Entry 4OLU (X-ray diffraction, 2.20 A resolution); this record covers chains H and L of the 3 polymer chains in the assembly.

# Chain H
Name: Antigen binding fragment of heavy chain: Antibody VRC01
Organism: Homo sapiens
Notes: antibody fragment or engineered binder
Chain sequence (228 residues; row label = number of the first residue in the row; a row labelled like 82A-82C holds insertion residues (82A, then the next letters in order)):
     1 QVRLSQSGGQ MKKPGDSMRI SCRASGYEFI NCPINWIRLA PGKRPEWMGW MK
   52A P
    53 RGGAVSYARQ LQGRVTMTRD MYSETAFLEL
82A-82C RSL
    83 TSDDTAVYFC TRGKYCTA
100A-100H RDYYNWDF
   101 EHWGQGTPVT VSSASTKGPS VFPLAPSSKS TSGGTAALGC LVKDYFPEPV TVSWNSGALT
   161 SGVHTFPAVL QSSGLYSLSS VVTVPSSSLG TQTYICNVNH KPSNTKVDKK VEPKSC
Disulfide bonds: Cys22-Cys92, Cys32-Cys98, Cys140-Cys196
What the authors report for this chain:
  - mutagenesis - G54H, G54W: increased binding to Envelope glycoprotein gp160

# Chain L
Name: Antigen binding fragment of light chain: Antibody VRC01
Organism: Homo sapiens
Notes: antibody fragment or engineered binder
Chain sequence (210 residues; each row starts with the number of its first residue; note: 6 numbers in that range are skipped by the numbering (no residue carries them; nothing is unmodelled there)):
     1 EIVLTQSPGT LSLSPGETAI ISCRTSQYGS
    33 LAWYQQRPGQ APRLVIYSGS TRAAGIPDRF SGSRWGPDYT LTISNLESGD FGVYYCQQY
    96 EFFGQGTKVQ VDIKRTVAAP SVFIFPPSDE QLKSGTASVV CLLNNFYPRE AKVQWKVDNA
   156 LQSGNSQESV TEQDSKDSTY SLSSTLTLSK ADYEKHKVYA CEVTHQGLSS PVTKSFNRGE
   216 C
Unresolved in the structure: 1-2
Disulfide bonds: Cys23-Cys88, Cys136-Cys196
Ligand contacts: N-acetylglucosamine (NAG; 2-acetamido-2-deoxy-beta-D-glucopyranose): Gly29, Ser30, Tyr91

# Chain H / chain L interface
Inter-chain disulfides: Cys216(H)-Cys216(L)
Residue-residue contacts (60; chain H residue first):
  Leu39(H) with Gln38(L); Pro44(L), hydrophobic; Tyr87(L)
  Arg44(H) with Leu4(L), hydrogen bond (side chain-backbone); Phe98(L), hydrogen bond (side chain-backbone); Gly99(L); Gln100(L), hydrogen bond
  Pro45(H) with Tyr87(L), hydrophobic; Phe98(L); Gly99(L)
  Trp47(H) with Glu96(L)
  Phe91(H) with Ala43(L), hydrophobic; Pro44(L)
  Lys96(H) with Tyr49(L)
  Tyr100D(H) with Ser30(L); Tyr91(L)
  Trp100F(H) with Tyr36(L), hydrogen bond (backbone-side chain); Gln89(L), hydrogen bond (backbone-side chain); Tyr91(L); Glu96(L)
  Asp100G(H) with Tyr36(L); Tyr49(L)
  Phe100H(H) with Tyr36(L), hydrogen bond (backbone-side chain); Leu46(L); Gln89(L)
  Glu101(H) with Leu46(L)
  Trp103(H) with Pro44(L)
  Gly104(H) with Ala43(L)
  Val121(H) with Glu125(L)
  Phe122(H) with Gln126(L)
  Pro123(H) with Ser123(L); Glu125(L)
  Leu124(H) with Phe120(L); Val135(L), hydrophobic
  Ala125(H) with Phe120(L)
  Ser128(H) with Cys216(L), hydrogen bond (side chain-backbone)
  Ala137(H) with Phe118(L), hydrophobic; Phe120(L)
  Leu141(H) with Ser133(L)
  Lys143(H) with Gln126(L)
  His164(H) with Asn139(L); Asn140(L), hydrogen bond; Ser176(L), hydrogen bond
  Phe166(H) with Leu137(L), hydrophobic; Ser164(L); Thr166(L); Ser176(L); Leu177(L); Ser178(L)
  Pro167(H) with Ser164(L), hydrogen bond (backbone-side chain); Val165(L)
  Val169(H) with Gln162(L); Glu163(L); Ser164(L)
  Leu170(H) with Gln162(L), hydrogen bond (backbone-side chain)
  Gln171(H) with Gln162(L)
  Val181(H) with Leu137(L), hydrophobic
  Thr183(H) with Asn139(L)
  Lys209(H) with Glu125(L), salt bridge
  Cys216(H) with Cys216(L), disulfide
Also at the interface, not in a pair above, chain H (42 interface residues in all): Ile37, Lys43, Gln105, Ser130, Thr135, Ala136, Leu138, Thr165, Ser179, Lys214
Also at the interface, not in a pair above, chain L (39 interface residues in all): Ala34, Ala56, Asp124, Ser129, Thr131
The authors on this interface:
  - interface residues, chain L: Ala34(L), Ala43(L), Leu46(L), Ala56(L)

# Overview
42 residues of chain H face 39 of chain L across their interface, with 1 disulfide bond, 11 hydrogen bonds and
1 salt bridge. Among the polar pairs are Lys209(H)-Glu125(L), Arg44(H)-Leu4(L) and Arg44(H)-Phe98(L). The
paper reports that G54H and G54W of chain H increase binding to Envelope glycoprotein gp160; interface
residues Ala34(L), Ala43(L) and Leu46(L) among others.
Here chain H is Antigen binding fragment of heavy chain: Antibody VRC01 and chain L is Antigen binding
fragment of light chain: Antibody VRC01, both from Homo sapiens. Entry 4OLU (Crystal structure of antibody
VRC07 in complex with clade A/E 93TH057 HIV-1 gp120 core) was determined by X-ray diffraction together with
4OLV, 4OLW, 4OLX, 4OLY, 4OLZ, 4OM0 and 4OM1 from the same study.
